PDB entry 5HKJ | X-ray diffraction, 1.35 A resolution | chain A

Chain A:
Protein: Complement C1q subcomponent subunit A, Complement C1q subcomponent subunit C, Complement C1q subcomponent subunit B
Organism: Homo sapiens
Reference sequence: chimeric construct of P02745, P02747, P02746: residues 1-136 from P02745 (C1QA_HUMAN) positions 110-245 (UniProt number = residue number + 109); residues 140-270 from P02747 positions 115-245 (UniProt number = residue number - 25); residues 274-410 from P02746 positions 117-253 (UniProt number = residue number - 157)
Sequence (410 residues; numbered 1 to 410; the number before each row is that of its first residue):
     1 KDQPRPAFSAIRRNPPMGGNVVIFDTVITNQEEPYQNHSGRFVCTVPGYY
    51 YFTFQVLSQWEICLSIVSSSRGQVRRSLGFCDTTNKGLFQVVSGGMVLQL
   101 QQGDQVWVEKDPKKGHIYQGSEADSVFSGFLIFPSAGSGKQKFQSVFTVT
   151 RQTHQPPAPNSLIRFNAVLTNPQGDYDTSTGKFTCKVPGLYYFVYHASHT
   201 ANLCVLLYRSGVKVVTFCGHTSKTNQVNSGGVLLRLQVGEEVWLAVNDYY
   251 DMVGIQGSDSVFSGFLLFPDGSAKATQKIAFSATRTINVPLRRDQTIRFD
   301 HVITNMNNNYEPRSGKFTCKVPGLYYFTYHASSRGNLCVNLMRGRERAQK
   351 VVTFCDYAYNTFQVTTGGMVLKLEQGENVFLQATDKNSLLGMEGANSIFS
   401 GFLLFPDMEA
Not modelled in the structure: 1, 137-141, 409-410
Differences from the reference sequence: linker (137-139, 271-273)
UniProt features mapped onto this chain:
  - binding site (Ca(2+)): Q90, D356, Y357, Q363
  - glycosylation: N37 (N-linked (GlcNAc...) asparagine)
Disulfides: C63-C81, C204-C218, C338-C355
Glycans and other covalent adducts: N-acetylglucosamine (NAG) linked to N37
Bound ions: Ca2+: Q90, D356, Y357, Q363

Summary:
Covalently linked N-acetylglucosamine: at N37. Q90, D356, Y357 and Q363 coordinate Ca2+. UniProt lists 4
Ca2+-binding residues.
Chain A is Complement C1q subcomponent subunit A, Complement C1q subcomponent subunit C, Complement C1q
subcomponent subunit B (Homo sapiens); the structure, Single Chain Recombinant Globular Head of the Complement
System Protein C1q, was determined by X-ray diffraction, deposited together with 5HZF.
